Entry 7PW8 (electron microscopy, 2.82 A resolution); this record covers chains A and C of the 3 polymer chains in the assembly.

[Chain A]
Molecule: SMG1, Serine/threonine-protein kinase SMG1
Source organism: Homo sapiens
Notes: EC 2.7.11.1
UniProtKB: Q96Q15 (SMG1_HUMAN); the construct has insertions or renumbered stretches relative to UniProt, so the offset changes along the chain: 311-1638 = UniProt 311-1638; 1727-1978 = UniProt 1727-1978; 2035-2056 = UniProt 1895-1916; 2088-3661 = UniProt 2088-3661
Amino-acid sequence (3657 residues; row label = number of the first residue in the row; note: 46 numbers in that range are skipped by the numbering (no residue carries them; nothing is unmodelled there); a row labelled like 1638A-1638K holds insertion residues (1638A, then the next letters in order); X marks 481 residues of unknown identity (built as UNK)):
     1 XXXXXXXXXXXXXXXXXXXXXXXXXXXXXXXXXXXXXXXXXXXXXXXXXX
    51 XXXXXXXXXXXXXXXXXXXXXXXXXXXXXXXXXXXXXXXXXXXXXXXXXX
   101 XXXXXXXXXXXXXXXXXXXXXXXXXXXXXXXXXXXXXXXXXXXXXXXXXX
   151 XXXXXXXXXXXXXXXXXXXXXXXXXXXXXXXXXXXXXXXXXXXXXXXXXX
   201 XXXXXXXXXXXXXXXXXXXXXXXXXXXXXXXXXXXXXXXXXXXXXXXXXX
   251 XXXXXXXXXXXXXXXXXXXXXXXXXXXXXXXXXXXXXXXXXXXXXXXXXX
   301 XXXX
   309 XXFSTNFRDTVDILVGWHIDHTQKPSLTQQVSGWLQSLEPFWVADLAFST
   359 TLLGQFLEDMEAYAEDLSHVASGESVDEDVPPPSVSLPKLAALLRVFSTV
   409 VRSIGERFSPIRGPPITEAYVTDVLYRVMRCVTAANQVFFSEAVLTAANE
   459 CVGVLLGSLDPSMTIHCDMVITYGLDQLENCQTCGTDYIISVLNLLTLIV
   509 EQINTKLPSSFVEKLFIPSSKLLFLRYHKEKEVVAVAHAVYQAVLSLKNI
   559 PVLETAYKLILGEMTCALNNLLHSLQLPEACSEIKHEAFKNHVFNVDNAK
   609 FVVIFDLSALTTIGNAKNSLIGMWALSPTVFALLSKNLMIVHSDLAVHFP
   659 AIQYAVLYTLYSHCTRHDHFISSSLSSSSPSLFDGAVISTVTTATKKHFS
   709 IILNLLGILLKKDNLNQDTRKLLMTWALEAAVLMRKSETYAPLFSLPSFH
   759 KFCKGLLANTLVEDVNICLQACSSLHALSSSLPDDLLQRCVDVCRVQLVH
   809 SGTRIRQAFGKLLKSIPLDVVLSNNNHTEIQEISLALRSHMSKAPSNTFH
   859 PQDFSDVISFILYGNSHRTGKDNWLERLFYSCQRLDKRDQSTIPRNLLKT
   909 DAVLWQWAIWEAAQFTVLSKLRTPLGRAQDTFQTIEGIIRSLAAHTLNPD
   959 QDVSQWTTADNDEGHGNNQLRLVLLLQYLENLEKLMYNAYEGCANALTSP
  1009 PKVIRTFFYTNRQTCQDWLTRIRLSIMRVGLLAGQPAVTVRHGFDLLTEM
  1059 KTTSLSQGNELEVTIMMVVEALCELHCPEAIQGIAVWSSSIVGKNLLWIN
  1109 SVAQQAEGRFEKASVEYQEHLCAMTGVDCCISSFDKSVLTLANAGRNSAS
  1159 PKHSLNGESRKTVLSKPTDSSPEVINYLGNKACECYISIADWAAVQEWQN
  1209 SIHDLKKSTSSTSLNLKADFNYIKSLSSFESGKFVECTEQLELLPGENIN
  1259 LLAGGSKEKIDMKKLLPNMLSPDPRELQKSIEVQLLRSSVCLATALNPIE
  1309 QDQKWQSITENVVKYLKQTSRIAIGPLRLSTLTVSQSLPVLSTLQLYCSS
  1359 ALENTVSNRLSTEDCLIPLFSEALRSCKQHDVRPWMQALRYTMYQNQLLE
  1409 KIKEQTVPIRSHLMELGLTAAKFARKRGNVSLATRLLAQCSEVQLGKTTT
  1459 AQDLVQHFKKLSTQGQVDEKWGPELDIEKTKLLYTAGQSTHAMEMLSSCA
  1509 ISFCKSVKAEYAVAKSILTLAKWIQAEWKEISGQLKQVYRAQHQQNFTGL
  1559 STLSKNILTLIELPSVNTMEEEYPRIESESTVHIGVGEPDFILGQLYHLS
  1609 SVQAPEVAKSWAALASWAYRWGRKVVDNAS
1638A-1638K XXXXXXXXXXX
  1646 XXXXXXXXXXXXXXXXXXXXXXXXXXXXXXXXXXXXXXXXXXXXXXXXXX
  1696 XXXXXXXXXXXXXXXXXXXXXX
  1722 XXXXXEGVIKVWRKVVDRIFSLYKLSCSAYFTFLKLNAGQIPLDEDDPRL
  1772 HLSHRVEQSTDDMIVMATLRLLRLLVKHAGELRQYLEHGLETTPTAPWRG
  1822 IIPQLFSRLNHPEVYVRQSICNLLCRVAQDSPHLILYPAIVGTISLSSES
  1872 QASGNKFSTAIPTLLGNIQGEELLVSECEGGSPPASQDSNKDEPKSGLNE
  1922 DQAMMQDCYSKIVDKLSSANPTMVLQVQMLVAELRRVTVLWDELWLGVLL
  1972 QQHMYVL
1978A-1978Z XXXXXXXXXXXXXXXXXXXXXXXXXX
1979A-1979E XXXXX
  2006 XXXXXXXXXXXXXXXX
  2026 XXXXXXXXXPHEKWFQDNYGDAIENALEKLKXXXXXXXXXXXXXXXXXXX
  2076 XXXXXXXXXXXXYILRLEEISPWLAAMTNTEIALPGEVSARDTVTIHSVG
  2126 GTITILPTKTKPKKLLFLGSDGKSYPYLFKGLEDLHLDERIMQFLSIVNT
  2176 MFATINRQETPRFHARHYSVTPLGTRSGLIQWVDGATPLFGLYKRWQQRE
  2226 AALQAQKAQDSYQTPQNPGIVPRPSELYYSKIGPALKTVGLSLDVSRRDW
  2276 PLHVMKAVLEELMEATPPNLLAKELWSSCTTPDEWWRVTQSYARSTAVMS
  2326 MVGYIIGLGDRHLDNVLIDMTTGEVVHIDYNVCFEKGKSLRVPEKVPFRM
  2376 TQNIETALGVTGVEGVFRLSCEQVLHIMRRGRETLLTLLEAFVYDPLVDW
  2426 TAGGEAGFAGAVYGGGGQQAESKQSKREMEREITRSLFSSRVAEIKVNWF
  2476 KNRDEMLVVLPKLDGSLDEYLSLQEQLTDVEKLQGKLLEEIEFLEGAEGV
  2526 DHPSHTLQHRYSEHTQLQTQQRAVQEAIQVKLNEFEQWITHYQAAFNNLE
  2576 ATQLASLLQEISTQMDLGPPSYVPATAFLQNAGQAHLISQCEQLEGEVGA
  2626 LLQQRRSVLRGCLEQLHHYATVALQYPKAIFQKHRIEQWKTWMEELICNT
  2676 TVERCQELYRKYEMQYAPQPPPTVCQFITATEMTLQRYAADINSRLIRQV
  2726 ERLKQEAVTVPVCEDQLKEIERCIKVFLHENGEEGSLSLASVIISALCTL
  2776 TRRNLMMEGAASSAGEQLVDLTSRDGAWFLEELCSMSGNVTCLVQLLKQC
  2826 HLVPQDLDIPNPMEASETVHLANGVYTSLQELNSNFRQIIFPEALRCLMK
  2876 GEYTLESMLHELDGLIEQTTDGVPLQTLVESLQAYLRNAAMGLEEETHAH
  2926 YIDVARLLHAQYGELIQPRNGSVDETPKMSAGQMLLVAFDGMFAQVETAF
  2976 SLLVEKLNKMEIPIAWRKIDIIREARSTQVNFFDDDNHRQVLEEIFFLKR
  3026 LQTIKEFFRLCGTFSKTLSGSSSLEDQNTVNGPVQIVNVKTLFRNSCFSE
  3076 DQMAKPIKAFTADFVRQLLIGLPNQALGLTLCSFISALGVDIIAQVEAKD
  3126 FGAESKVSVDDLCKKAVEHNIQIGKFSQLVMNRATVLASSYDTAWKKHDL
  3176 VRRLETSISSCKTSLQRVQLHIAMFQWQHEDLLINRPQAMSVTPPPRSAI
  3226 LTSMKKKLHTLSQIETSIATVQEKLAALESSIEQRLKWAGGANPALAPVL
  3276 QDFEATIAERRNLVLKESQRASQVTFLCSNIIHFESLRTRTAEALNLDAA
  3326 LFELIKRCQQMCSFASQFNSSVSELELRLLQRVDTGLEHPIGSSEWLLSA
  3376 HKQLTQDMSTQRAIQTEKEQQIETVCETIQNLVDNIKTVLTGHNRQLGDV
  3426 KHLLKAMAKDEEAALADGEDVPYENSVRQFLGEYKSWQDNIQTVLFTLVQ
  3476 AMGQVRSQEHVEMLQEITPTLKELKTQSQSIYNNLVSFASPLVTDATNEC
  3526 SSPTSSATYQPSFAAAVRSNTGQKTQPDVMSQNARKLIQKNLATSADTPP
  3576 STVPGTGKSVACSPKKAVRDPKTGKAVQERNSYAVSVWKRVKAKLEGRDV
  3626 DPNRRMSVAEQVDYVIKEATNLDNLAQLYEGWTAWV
Disordered / not traced: 1-146, 157-161, 176-190, 202-206, 225-228, 245-247, 266, 286-289, 309-310, 325-333, 348-354, 377-391, 413-426, 627-631, 683-697, 878-880, 896-899, 1061-1066, 1100-1102, 1152-1177, 1260-1268, 1306-1312, 1451-1456, 1468-1477, 1553-1557, 1574-1583, 1638A-1638K, 1658-1662, 1678-1702, 1722-1726, 1760-1778, 1866-1922, 1960-1961, 1978A-1978Z, 1979A-1979E, 2026-2034, 2057-2067, 2084-2087, 2096-2099, 2233-2244, 2427-3606
Differences from the reference sequence: conflict Arg743 (Lys in Q96Q15), Ser1209 (Ala in Q96Q15)
Curated features (UniProtKB/Swiss-Prot):
  - region: Ile2130 to Lys2136 (G-loop), Gly2332 to Asn2340 (Catalytic loop), His2352 to Thr2376 (Activation loop)
  - modified residue: Thr3550 (Phosphothreonine), Ser3556 (Phosphoserine), Ser3570 (Phosphoserine), Thr3573 (Phosphothreonine), Thr3577 (Phosphothreonine)
What the authors report for this chain:
  - specificity-determining residues: Pro2213, Asp2339, Asn2356 (proposed by the authors, not directly observed)

[Chain C]
Molecule: Protein SMG9
Source organism: Homo sapiens
UniProtKB: Q9H0W8 (SMG9_HUMAN); residues 1-520 here = UniProt positions 1-520
Amino-acid sequence (520 residues; row label = number of the first residue in the row):
     1 MSESGHSQPGLYGIERRRRWKEPGSGGPQNLSGPGGRERDYIAPWERERR
    51 DASEETSTSVMQKTPIILSKPPAERSKQPPPPTAPAAPPAPAPLEKPIVL
   101 MKPREEGKGPVAVTGASTPEGTAPPPPAAPAPPKGEKEGQRPTQPVYQIQ
   151 NRGMGTAAPAAMDPVVGQAKLLPPERMKHSIKLVDDQMNWCDSAIEYLLD
   201 QTDVLVVGVLGLQGTGKSMVMSLLSANTPEEDQRTYVFRAQSAEMKERGG
   251 NQTSGIDFFITQERIVFLDTQPILSPSILDHLINNDRKLPPEYNLPHTYV
   301 EMQSLQIAAFLFTVCHVVIVVQDWFTDLSLYRFLQTAEMVKPSTPSPSHE
   351 SSSSSGSDEGTEYYPHLVFLQNKARREDFCPRKLRQMHLMIDQLMAHSHL
   401 RYKGTLSMLQCNVFPGLPPDFLDSEVNLFLVPFMDSEAESENPPRAGPGS
   451 SPLFSLLPGYRGHPSFQSLVSKLRSQVMSMARPQLSHTILTEKNWFHYAA
   501 RIWDGVRKSSALAEYSRLLA
Disordered / not traced: 1-169, 286-292, 344-360, 436-451, 520
Curated features (UniProtKB/Swiss-Prot):
  - modified residue: Ser2 (N-acetylserine), Ser4 (Phosphoserine), Ser7 (Phosphoserine), Ser32 (Phosphoserine), Ser53 (Phosphoserine), Ser451 (Phosphoserine)
  - natural variant: Val184 (V184A: In NEDITPO; uncertain significance)

[Interface between chain A and chain C]
Contacting residue pairs (58; chain A residue first):
  Val604(A) - Arg382(C)
  Val655(A) - Pro381(C)
  Val655(A) - Gly416(C)
  Val655(A) - Leu417(C)
  His656(A) - Pro381(C)
  His656(A) - Phe421(C)
  Ala659(A) - Tyr460(C)
  Tyr662(A) - Tyr460(C)  hydrophobic
  Tyr666(A) - Phe454(C)
  Tyr669(A) - Phe454(C)  hydrophobic
  Tyr669(A) - Leu457(C)  hydrophobic
  Ser670(A) - Phe454(C)
  Asn722(A) - Pro415(C)
  Asn722(A) - Gly416(C)
  Leu723(A) - Pro415(C)
  Gln725(A) - Pro464(C)
  Gln725(A) - Ser465(C)
  Asp726(A) - Tyr460(C)
  Asp726(A) - Arg461(C)
  Asp726(A) - Gly462(C)  hydrogen bond (side chain-backbone)
  Asp726(A) - His463(C)
  Lys729(A) - Pro458(C)
  Thr733(A) - Leu453(C)
  Thr733(A) - Leu457(C)
  Glu737(A) - Leu453(C)
  Glu737(A) - Phe454(C)
  His858(A) - Gln201(C)
  His858(A) - Asp203(C)  salt bridge
  His858(A) - Arg482(C)
  Gln860(A) - Pro174(C)
  Ser863(A) - Leu171(C)
  Ser867(A) - Leu171(C)
  His875(A) - Pro173(C)
  His875(A) - Arg176(C)  hydrogen bond (backbone-side chain)
  Arg876(A) - Gln262(C)
  Arg876(A) - Glu263(C)  salt bridge
  Thr877(A) - Gln262(C)  hydrogen bond (backbone-side chain)
  Arg885(A) - Ser225(C)  hydrogen bond (side chain-backbone)
  Arg885(A) - Gln262(C)
  Arg885(A) - Glu263(C)  salt bridge
  Arg885(A) - Met478(C)
  Tyr888(A) - Ser475(C)
  Tyr888(A) - Met478(C)
  Tyr888(A) - Ser479(C)  hydrogen bond (backbone-side chain)
  Ser889(A) - Glu263(C)
  Ser889(A) - Met478(C)
  Ser889(A) - Arg482(C)  hydrogen bond (backbone-side chain)
  Gln891(A) - Ser479(C)
  Arg892(A) - Asp203(C)  salt bridge
  Arg892(A) - Ser479(C)
  Arg892(A) - Met480(C)
  Arg892(A) - Arg482(C)
  Leu893(A) - Thr405(C)
  Leu893(A) - Gln476(C)
  Leu893(A) - Ser479(C)  hydrogen bond (backbone-backbone)
  Leu893(A) - Met480(C)  hydrophobic
  Asp894(A) - Ala481(C)
  Leu933(A) - Leu171(C)  hydrophobic
Other interface residues (no listed pair), chain A (38 interface residues in all): Lys608, Pro658, Thr673, Leu730, Leu736, Pro859, Trp882, Leu886
Other interface residues (no listed pair), chain C (41 interface residues in all): Leu199, Thr202, Ile265, Arg376, Cys380, Leu406, Pro452, Arg474

[In short]
Chain A and chain C form an interface of 38 and 41 residues respectively, with 7 hydrogen bonds and 4 salt
bridges. Among the polar pairs are His858(A)-Asp203(C), Arg876(A)-Glu263(C) and Arg885(A)-Glu263(C). The paper
reports specificity determinants Pro2213(A), Asp2339(A) and Asn2356(A).
Here chain A is SMG1, Serine/threonine-protein kinase SMG1 and chain C is Protein SMG9, both from Homo
sapiens. Entry 7PW8 (Human SMG1-8-9 kinase complex bound to AMPPNP) was determined by electron microscopy
(same publication as 7PW4, 7PW5, 7PW6, 7PW7 and 7PW9).
